Entry 2QC1 (X-ray diffraction, 1.94 A resolution); this record covers chains A and B.

[Chain A]
Molecule: Alpha-bungarotoxin
Organism: Bungarus multicinctus
UniProt: P60616 (NXL1V_BUNMU); residues 1-74 here correspond to UniProt positions 22-95 (UniProt number = residue number + 21)
Sequence (74 residues; each row starts with the number of its first residue):
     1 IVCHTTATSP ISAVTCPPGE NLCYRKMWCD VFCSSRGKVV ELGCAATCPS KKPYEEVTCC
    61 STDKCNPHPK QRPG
Cystine bridges: C3-C23, C16-C44, C29-C33, C48-C59, C60-C65

[Chain B]
Molecule: Acetylcholine receptor subunit alpha
Organism: Mus musculus
UniProt: P04756 (ACHA_MOUSE); residues 1-211 here correspond to UniProt positions 21-231 (UniProt number = residue number + 20)
Sequence (212 residues; each row starts with the number of its first residue; numbering starts at 0):
     0 KSEHETRLEA KLFEDYSSVV RPVEDHREIV QVTVGLQLIQ LINVDEVNQI VTTNVRLKQQ
    60 WVDYNLKWNP DDYGGVKKIH IPSEKIWRPD VVLYNNADGD FAIVKFTKVL LDYTGHITWT
   120 PPAIFKSYCE IIVTHFPFDE QNCSMKLGTR TYDGSAVAIN PESDQPDLSN FMESGEWVIK
   180 EARGWKHWVF YSCCPTTPYL DITYHFVMQR LP
Construct notes: cloning artifact (0); engineered mutation E8 (Val28 in P04756), R149 (Trp169 in P04756), A155 (Val175 in P04756)
Curated features (UniProtKB/Swiss-Prot):
  - glycosylation: N141 (N-linked (GlcNAc...) asparagine)
Cystine bridges: C128-C142, C192-C193
Covalent attachments: glycan linked to N141

[Interface between chain A and chain B]
Contacting residue pairs (38):
  T6(A) - F189(B)
  T8(A) - F189(B)
  S9(A) - W187(B)
  S9(A) - F189(B)
  S9(A) - P197(B)
  I11(A) - F189(B)  hydrophobic
  I11(A) - P194(B)
  M27(A) - S191(B)
  D30(A) - Y190(B)  hydrogen bond
  V31(A) - Y93(B)  hydrophobic
  V31(A) - D99(B)
  V31(A) - F100(B)  hydrophobic
  F32(A) - Y93(B)  hydrophobic
  F32(A) - R149(B)
  F32(A) - Y190(B)
  R36(A) - T148(B)  hydrogen bond (side chain-backbone)
  R36(A) - R149(B)  hydrogen bond (side chain-backbone)
  R36(A) - Y190(B)
  R36(A) - S191(B)
  R36(A) - C192(B)  hydrogen bond (backbone-backbone)
  R36(A) - Y198(B)
  G37(A) - Y190(B)
  K38(A) - Y190(B)
  K38(A) - S191(B)  hydrogen bond (backbone-backbone)
  V39(A) - V188(B)  hydrophobic
  V39(A) - F189(B)
  V39(A) - Y190(B)  hydrophobic
  V40(A) - F189(B)  hydrogen bond (backbone-backbone)
  V40(A) - Y190(B)
  V40(A) - S191(B)
  H68(A) - Y190(B)  hydrogen bond (side chain-backbone)
  H68(A) - S191(B)  hydrogen bond (side chain-backbone)
  H68(A) - C193(B)
  H68(A) - P194(B)
  P69(A) - S191(B)
  K70(A) - S191(B)
  K70(A) - C192(B)  hydrogen bond (side chain-backbone)
  Q71(A) - P194(B)
Interface residues without a listed pair, chain A (18 interface residues in all): P10
Interface residues without a listed pair, chain B (17 interface residues in all): V91, T150

[Summary]
18 residues of chain A and 17 residues of chain B are in contact, with 9 hydrogen bonds. Polar contacts
include D30(A)-Y190(B), R36(A)-T148(B) and R36(A)-R149(B).
Chain A is Alpha-bungarotoxin (Bungarus multicinctus) and chain B is Acetylcholine receptor subunit alpha (Mus
musculus); the structure, Crystal structure of the extracellular domain of the nicotinic acetylcholine
receptor 1 subunit bound to alpha-bungarotoxin ..., was determined by X-ray diffraction.
